Entry 8JWW (electron microscopy, 3.50 A resolution); this record covers chains Z and D of the 35 polymer chains in the assembly.

[Chain Z]
Name: Capsid protein G8P
Source organism: Enterobacteria phage M13
UniProt: P69541 (CAPSD_BPM13); residues 1-50 here correspond to UniProt positions 24-73 (UniProt number = residue number + 23)
Amino-acid sequence (50 residues; numbered 1 to 50; the number before each row is that of its first residue):
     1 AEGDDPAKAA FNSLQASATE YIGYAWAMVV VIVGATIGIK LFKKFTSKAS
Disordered / not traced: 1-4

[Chain D]
Name: Tail virion protein G9P
Source organism: Enterobacteria phage M13
UniProt: P69538 (G9P_BPM13); residues 1-32 here = UniProt positions 1-32
Amino-acid sequence (32 residues; numbered 1 to 32; the number before each row is that of its first residue):
     1 MSVLVYSFAS FVLGWCLRSG ITYFTRLMET SS

[How chain Z and chain D interact]
Residue-residue contacts (17; chain Z residue first):
  Asp5(Z) with Ser2(D)
  Ala7(Z) with Tyr6(D), hydrophobic
  Lys8(Z) with Tyr6(D), hydrogen bond
  Phe11(Z) with Tyr6(D), hydrophobic; Ala9(D); Ser10(D)
  Leu14(Z) with Ser10(D); Leu13(D), hydrophobic
  Ala18(Z) with Leu17(D), hydrophobic
  Ile22(Z) with Leu17(D)
  Trp26(Z) with Ile21(D), hydrophobic; Phe24(D), hydrophobic
  Val29(Z) with Ile21(D), hydrophobic
  Ile37(Z) with Met28(D), hydrophobic; Ser32(D)
  Lys40(Z) with Ser32(D)
  Leu41(Z) with Ser32(D)
Other interface residues (no listed pair), chain Z (14 interface residues in all): Gln15, Val33
Other interface residues (no listed pair), chain D (14 interface residues in all): Val3, Arg18, Thr25, Glu29

[In short]
Chain Z and chain D each contribute 14 residues to their interface, with 1 hydrogen bond. The hydrogen-bonded
pair is Lys8(Z)-Tyr6(D).
Here chain Z is Capsid protein G8P and chain D is Tail virion protein G9P, both from Enterobacteria phage M13.
Entry 8JWW (top segment of the bacteriophage M13 mini variant) was determined by electron microscopy.
